PDB entry 6E87 | X-ray diffraction, 1.95 A resolution | chain A

[Chain A]
Name: Cysteine dioxygenase type 1
Organism: Homo sapiens
Notes: EC 1.13.11.20
Reference sequence: Q16878 (CDO1_HUMAN); residue numbers follow UniProt; this construct covers 2-200
Chain sequence (200 residues; row label = number of the first residue in the row):
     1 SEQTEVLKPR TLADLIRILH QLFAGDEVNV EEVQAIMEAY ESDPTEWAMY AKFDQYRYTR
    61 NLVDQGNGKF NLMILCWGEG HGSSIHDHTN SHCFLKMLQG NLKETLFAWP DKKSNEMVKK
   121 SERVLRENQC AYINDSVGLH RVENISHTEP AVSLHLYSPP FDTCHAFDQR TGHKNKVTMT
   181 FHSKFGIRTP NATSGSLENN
Unresolved in the structure: 1-4, 192-200
Differences from the reference sequence: expression tag (1); conflict Val137 (Ile in Q16878)
Swiss-Prot annotation at these positions:
  - binding site (Fe cation): His86, His88, His140
  - cross-link: Cys93 to Tyr157 (3'-(S-cysteinyl)-tyrosine (Cys-Tyr))
  - natural variant: Glu143 (E143Q: In a colorectal cancer sample)
  - mutagenesis: Arg60 (R60Q: Reduces enzyme activity by 70%. Reduces iron and zinc incorporation by 50%), Cys93 (C93S: Reduces enzyme activity and iron incorporation by 50%. Zinc incorporation increased by 20%), Tyr157 (Y157F: Almost total loss of enzyme activity and iron incorporation. Reduces zinc incorporation by 20%), Cys164 (C164S: Reduces enzyme activity by 20%. Little effect on iron incorporation. No effect on zinc incorporation)
Glycans and other covalent adducts: covalent link Cys93-Tyr157
Bound ions: Fe2+: His86, His88, His140

[Overview]
The Fe2+ site is built by His86, His88 and His140. Curated annotation (UniProt) lists 3 Fe cation-binding
residues and 4 mutagenesis sites.
Chain A is Cysteine dioxygenase type 1 (Homo sapiens); the structure, Crystal structure of ferrous form of the
crosslinked human cysteine dioxygenase in the anaerobic condition, was determined by X-ray diffraction
together with 6BPR, 6N42 and 6N43 from the same study.
